PDB entry 6CIJ | electron microscopy, 3.90 A resolution | chains C and M of the 11 polymer chains in the assembly

Chain C:
Protein: V(D)J recombination-activating protein 1
Source organism: Mus musculus
Notes: EC 3.1.-.-, 2.3.2.27
UniProt: P15919 (RAG1_MOUSE); residue numbers follow UniProt; this construct covers 265-1040
Amino-acid sequence (776 residues; row label = number of the first residue in the row):
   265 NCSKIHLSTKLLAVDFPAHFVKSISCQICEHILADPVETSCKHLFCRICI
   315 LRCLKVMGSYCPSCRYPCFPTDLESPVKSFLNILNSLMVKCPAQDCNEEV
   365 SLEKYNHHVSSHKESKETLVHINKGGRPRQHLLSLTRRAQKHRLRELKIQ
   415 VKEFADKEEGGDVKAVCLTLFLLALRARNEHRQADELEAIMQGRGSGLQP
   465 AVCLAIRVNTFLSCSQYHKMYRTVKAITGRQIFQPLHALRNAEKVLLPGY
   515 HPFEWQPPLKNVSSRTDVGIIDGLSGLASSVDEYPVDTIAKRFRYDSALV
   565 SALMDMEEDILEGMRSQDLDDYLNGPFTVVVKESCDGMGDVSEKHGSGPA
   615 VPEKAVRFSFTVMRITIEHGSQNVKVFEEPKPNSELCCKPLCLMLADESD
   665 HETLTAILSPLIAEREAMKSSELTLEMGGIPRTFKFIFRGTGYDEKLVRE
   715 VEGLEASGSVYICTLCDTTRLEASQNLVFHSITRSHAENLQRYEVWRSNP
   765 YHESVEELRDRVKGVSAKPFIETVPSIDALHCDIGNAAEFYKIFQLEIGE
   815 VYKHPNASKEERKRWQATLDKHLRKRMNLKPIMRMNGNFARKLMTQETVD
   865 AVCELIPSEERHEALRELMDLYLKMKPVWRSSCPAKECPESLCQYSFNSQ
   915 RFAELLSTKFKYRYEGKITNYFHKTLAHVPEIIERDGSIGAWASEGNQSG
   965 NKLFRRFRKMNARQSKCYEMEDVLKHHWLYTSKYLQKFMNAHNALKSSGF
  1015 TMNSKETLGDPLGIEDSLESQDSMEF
Unresolved in the structure: 265-391, 1008-1040
Differences from the reference sequence: conflict Gln962 (Glu in P15919)
Metal / ion sites: Ca2+: Asp600, Gly601 (shared with 1 residue of chain G); Zn2+: Cys727, Cys730, His937, His942
UniProt features mapped onto this chain:
  - zinc finger: Cys290 to Arg329 (RING-type), Leu351 to Lys380 (RAG1-type)
  - DNA-binding region: Gly389 to Gln456 (NBD)
  - binding site (Zn(2+)): Cys266, His270, Cys290, Cys293, His295, Cys305, His307, Cys310, Cys313, Cys325, Cys328, Cys355, Cys360, His372, His376
  - binding site (a divalent metal cation): Asp600, Asp708
  - site: Trp893 (Essential for DNA hairpin formation, participates in base-stacking interactions near the cleavage site)
  - mutagenesis: His307 (H307A: Displays lower E3 ligase activity and affects the joining step of V(D)J recombination), Cys325 (C325G: Loss of E3 ligase activity and affects the joining step of V(D)J recombination), Arg391 (R391A: Defects in converting nicked products to hairpins; R391L: Impairs DNA-binding and hairpin formation while maintaining some nicking activity), Arg393 (R393A: Impairs DNA-binding and hairpin formation while maintaining some nicking activity), Arg401 (R401A: Allows robust hairpin activity), Arg402 (R402A: Defects in converting nicked products to hairpins), Lys405 (K405A: Reduced hairpin activity), His406 (H406A: Allows robust hairpin activity), Arg407 (R407A: Impairs DNA-binding and reduces hairpin formation without affecting nicking activity), Asn443 (N443A: Impairs DNA-binding; when associated with A-445), His445 (H445A: Impairs DNA-binding; when associated with A-443), Asp546 (D546A: Loss of DNA-binding), 21 further mutagenesis entries in UniProt
What the authors report for this chain:
  - catalytic residues: Asp600, Asp708 (citing earlier work)

Chain M:
Molecule: 41-nt DNA strand
Sequence (41 nucleotides; each row starts with the number of its first residue):
    17 CACAGTGATGCAAATCAAGTGTGAAGCCAGACAAAAACCCG

How chain C and chain M interact:
Residue-residue contacts (18):
  Arg440(C) - DG42(M)  phosphate contact
  Arg440(C) - DC43(M)  salt bridge to the phosphate
  His445(C) - DG42(M)  phosphate contact
  His445(C) - DC43(M)  phosphate contact
  Asn647(C) - DA18(M)  phosphate contact
  Asn647(C) - DC19(M)  phosphate contact
  Ser648(C) - DA20(M)  hydrogen bond to the phosphate
  Glu649(C) - DA20(M)  sugar contact
  Asn852(C) - DA18(M)  hydrogen bond to the base
  Asn852(C) - DC19(M)  base contact
  Arg855(C) - DA18(M)  salt bridge to the phosphate
  Lys890(C) - DC17(M)  hydrogen bond to the base
  Arg894(C) - DC17(M)  sugar contact
  Arg894(C) - DA18(M)  sugar contact
  Ser895(C) - DC17(M)  sugar contact
  Ser896(C) - DC17(M)  phosphate contact
  Glu901(C) - DC17(M)  phosphate contact
  Glu959(C) - DA18(M)  base contact
Also at the interface, not in a pair above, chain C (20 interface residues in all): Ala441, Asn443, Asn473, Lys645, Pro646, Leu650, Pro891
Also at the interface, not in a pair above, chain M (7 interface residues in all): DG21

Overview:
Chain C and chain M form an interface of 20 and 7 residues respectively, with 3 hydrogen bonds and 2 salt
bridges. Polar contacts include Asn852(C)-DA18(M), Lys890(C)-DC17(M) and Ser648(C)-DA20(M). From the paper:
catalytic residues Asp600(C) and Asp708(C).
Chain C is V(D)J recombination-activating protein 1 (Mus musculus) and chain M is a 41-nt DNA strand; the
structure, Cryo-EM structure of mouse RAG1/2 HFC complex containing partial HMGB1 linker(3.9 A), was
determined by electron microscopy together with 5ZDZ, 5ZE0, 5ZE1, 5ZE2, 6CG0, 6CIK, 6CIL and 6CIM from the
same study.
